8ABB - chains L and M of the 20 polymer chains in the assembly; structure by electron microscopy, 3.20 A resolution.

# Chain L
Molecule: YALI0A14806p
From: Yarrowia lipolytica
UniProtKB: Q6CGY9 (Q6CGY9_YARLI); numbering as in UniProt (aligned over 1-474)
Sequence (474 residues; row label = number of the first residue in the row):
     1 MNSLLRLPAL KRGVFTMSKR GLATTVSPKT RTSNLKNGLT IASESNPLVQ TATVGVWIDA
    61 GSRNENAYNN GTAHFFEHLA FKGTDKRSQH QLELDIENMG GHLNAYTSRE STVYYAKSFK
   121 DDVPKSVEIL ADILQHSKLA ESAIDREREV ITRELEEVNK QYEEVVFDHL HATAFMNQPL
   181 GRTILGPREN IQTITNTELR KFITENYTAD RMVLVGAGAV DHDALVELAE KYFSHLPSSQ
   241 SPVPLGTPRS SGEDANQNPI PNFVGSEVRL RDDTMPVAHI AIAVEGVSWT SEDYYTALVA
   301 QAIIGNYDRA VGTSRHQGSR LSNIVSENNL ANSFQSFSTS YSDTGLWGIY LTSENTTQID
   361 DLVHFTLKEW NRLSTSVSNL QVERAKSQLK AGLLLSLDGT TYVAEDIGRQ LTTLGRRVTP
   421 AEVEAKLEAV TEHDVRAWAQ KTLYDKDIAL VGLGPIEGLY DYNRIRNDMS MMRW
Disordered / not traced: 1-25, 249-259
Small-molecule neighbours:
  - 1,2-diacyl-sn-glycero-3-phosphocholine (PC1): Asp445, Ser470, Met472
  - 1,2-dimyristoyl-sn-glycero-3-phosphate (XP4): Arg372, Ser376, Arg473

# Chain M
Molecule: Cytochrome b-c1 complex subunit 2, mitochondrial
From: Yarrowia lipolytica
UniProtKB: Q6C2E3 (QCR2_YARLI); residues 1-417 here = UniProt positions 1-417
Sequence (417 residues; numbered 1 to 417; the number before each row is that of its first residue):
     1 MTRGVPRLAV AARHFSTAEA AGVKVAAQDG QSPISDLSVV LRGGSRYATV PGVSHILEKF
    61 AFQNTVPKSA LRFVRELELF GGKLYTHTTR EHIVLRTQFL KQDLPYFVDA FANVLKETKF
   121 QQFELTERVA PVAELDLLKR ESDPAFTALE AAHEVAFRTG LGNSVYAQGY SPVTLEDVKE
   181 FARQVYAKQN VAVVGNNVVP ADLQQLVGTA FADLQEGSKV TQAGTTTLHG GEARVRTSTG
   241 NALTIALPIA EPKPVYHALA SFLGGPASMP WSVGASPLAQ ATVGTHTSVK ATYHNYGDAG
   301 LFAITIKGDS PAEISQVAHK AVQALKDTGA EVTEEQAARA YAKSKFAAAE AFENPDSSAS
   361 VIGMELLSGV SRIAPENVQK FTPAELSEAA AQLSASAKPV VAAVGQVHAL PFADELF
Disordered / not traced: 1-14, 417

# Interface between chain L and chain M
Residue-residue contacts (85; chain L residue first):
  Val26(L) with Gln31(M)
  Ser27(L) with Gln31(M)
  Pro28(L) with Gln31(M)
  Leu48(L) with Gln28(M); Asp29(M)
  Val49(L) with Glu353(M)
  Gln50(L) with Glu353(M), hydrogen bond (backbone-side chain); Pro375(M); Glu376(M), hydrogen bond (side chain-backbone)
  Thr51(L) with Phe346(M); Ala349(M); Glu353(M), hydrogen bond (backbone-side chain)
  Glu77(L) with Trp271(M), hydrogen bond
  His78(L) with Trp271(M)
  Phe81(L) with Met269(M); Pro270(M)
  Lys82(L) with Trp271(M), hydrogen bond (side chain-backbone)
  Glu93(L) with Met269(M); Ser272(M); Val273(M); Gly274(M)
  Leu94(L) with Glu335(M); Arg339(M)
  Ile96(L) with Ser268(M); Met269(M), hydrophobic
  Glu97(L) with Ser268(M), hydrogen bond; Ala275(M), hydrogen bond (side chain-backbone); Ser276(M); Arg339(M); Lys343(M), salt bridge
  Asn98(L) with Glu335(M), hydrogen bond; Arg339(M); Ala342(M)
  Met99(L) with Ala342(M)
  Gly100(L) with Ala342(M); Lys343(M); Phe346(M)
  Gly101(L) with Ser268(M); Phe346(M)
  His102(L) with Ser268(M); Phe346(M)
  Leu103(L) with Ser268(M), hydrogen bond (backbone-backbone); Met269(M); Pro270(M)
  Asn104(L) with Pro270(M)
  Ala105(L) with Pro270(M)
  Lys117(L) with Phe346(M)
  Ser118(L) with Phe346(M)
  Phe119(L) with Lys345(M); Ala349(M), hydrophobic
  Arg153(L) with His286(M)
  Glu154(L) with Trp271(M)
  Arg309(L) with Leu135(M)
  Ala310(L) with Val132(M); Leu135(M), hydrophobic
  Thr313(L) with Val74(M); Leu84(M)
  Arg315(L) with Glu127(M); Arg128(M)
  His316(L) with Ala70(M); Leu71(M); Val74(M); Arg75(M), hydrogen bond (backbone-side chain); Arg128(M)
  Gln317(L) with Arg75(M), hydrogen bond (backbone-side chain); Glu78(M)
  Gly318(L) with Arg75(M); Glu78(M), hydrogen bond (backbone-side chain)
  Asn323(L) with Arg75(M)
  Arg384(L) with Leu79(M)
  Ser387(L) with Leu79(M)
  Gln388(L) with Glu78(M)
  Lys390(L) with Leu100(M)
  Ala391(L) with Phe80(M); Gly81(M); Leu100(M), hydrophobic
  Leu394(L) with Ile34(M); Leu100(M), hydrophobic
  Leu395(L) with Ile34(M), hydrophobic; Gly81(M); Lys83(M); Gln98(M)
  Leu397(L) with Ile34(M)
  Asp398(L) with Ile34(M); Gln98(M), hydrogen bond
Also at the interface, not in a pair above, chain L (51 interface residues in all): His74, Gln89, His90, Leu92, Glu147, Gly312
Also at the interface, not in a pair above, chain M (46 interface residues in all): Gly30, Ser32, Pro33, Phe99, Asn196, Gln280

# Summary
Chain L and chain M form an interface of 51 and 46 residues respectively; the contacts include 13 hydrogen
bonds and 1 salt bridge. Among the polar pairs are Glu97(L)-Lys343(M), Gln50(L)-Glu353(M) and
Gln50(L)-Glu376(M). Bound to chain L: 1,2-dimyristoyl-sn-glycero-3-phosphate and
1,2-diacyl-sn-glycero-3-phosphocholine.
Here chain L is YALI0A14806p and chain M is Cytochrome b-c1 complex subunit 2, mitochondrial, both from
Yarrowia lipolytica. Entry 8ABB (Complex III2 from Yarrowia lipolytica, ascorbate-reduced, c-position) was
determined by electron microscopy (same publication as 8AB6, 8AB7, 8AB8, 8AB9, 8ABA, 8ABE and 11 further
entries).
